8V02 - chains D and A of the 4 polymer chains in the assembly; structure by electron microscopy, 2.90 A resolution.

# Chain D
Protein: Odorant receptor OR10
Organism: Aedes aegypti
Reference sequence: Q177X3 (Q177X3_AEDAE); residue numbers follow UniProt; this construct covers 1-375
Sequence (375 residues; numbered 1 to 375; the number before each row is that of its first residue):
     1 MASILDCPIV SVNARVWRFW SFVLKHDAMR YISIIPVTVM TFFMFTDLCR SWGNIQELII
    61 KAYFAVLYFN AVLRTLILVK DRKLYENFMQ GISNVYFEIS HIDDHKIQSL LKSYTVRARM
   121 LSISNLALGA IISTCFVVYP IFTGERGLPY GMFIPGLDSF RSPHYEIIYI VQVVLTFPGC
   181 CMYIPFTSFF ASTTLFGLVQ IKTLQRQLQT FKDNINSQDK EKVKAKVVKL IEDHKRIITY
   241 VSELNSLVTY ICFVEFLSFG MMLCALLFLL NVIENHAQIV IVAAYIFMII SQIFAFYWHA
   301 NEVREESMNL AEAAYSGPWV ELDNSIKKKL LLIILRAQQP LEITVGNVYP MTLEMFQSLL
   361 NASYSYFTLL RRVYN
Ligand contacts: O-cresol (JZ0): Leu67, Tyr68, Gly129, Ile132, Ser133, Phe136, Thr176, Gly179, Cys180, Tyr183, Ile184, Met288
What the authors report for this chain:
  - binding site for O-cresol: Leu67, Ser133, Tyr183
  - mutagenesis - L67A, S133A, Y183A: decreased signaling in response to O-cresol
  - conformationally variable residues (side-chain flip): Phe136
  - contacts within the chain: Asn125-Gln292 (hydrogen bond)
  - mutagenesis - F136A: increased signaling

# Chain A
Protein: Odorant receptor Orco
Organism: Apocrypta bakeri
Reference sequence: B0FAQ4 (B0FAQ4_APOBA); numbering as in UniProt (aligned over 1-474)
Sequence (474 residues; row label = number of the first residue in the row):
     1 MKFKHQGLVA DLLPNIRVMQ GVGHFMFNYY SEGKKFPHRI YCIVTLLLLL LQYGMMAVNL
    61 MMESDDVDDL TANTITMLFF LHPIVKMIYF PVRSKIFYKT LAIWNNPNSH PLFAESNARF
   121 HALAITKMRR LLFCVAGATI FSVISWTGIT FIEDSVKRIT DPETNETTII PIPRLMIRTF
   181 YPFNAMSGAG HVFALIYQFY YLVISMAVSN SLDVLFCSWL LFACEQLQHL KAIMKPLMEL
   241 SATLDTVVPN SGELFKAGSA DHLRESQGVQ PSGNGDNVLD VDLRGIYSNR QDFTATFRPT
   301 AGTTFNGGVG PNGLTKKQEM LVRSAIKYWV ERHKHVVRLV TAVGDAYGVA LLLHMLTTTI
   361 TLTLLAYQAT KVNGVNVYAA TVIGYLLYTL GQVFLFCIFG NRLIEESSSV MEAAYSCHWY
   421 DGSEEAKTFV QIVCQQCQKA MSISGAKFFT VSLDLFASVL GAVVTYFMVL VQLK
Not modelled in the structure: 1-6, 160-167, 244-312

# Interface between chain D and chain A
Residue-residue contacts (35):
  Lys224(D) - Tyr420(A)  hydrogen bond (side chain-backbone)
  Val228(D) - Tyr420(A)  hydrophobic
  Ile231(D) - Tyr415(A)
  Ile231(D) - Trp419(A)  hydrophobic
  Ile231(D) - Tyr420(A)  hydrophobic
  Glu232(D) - Tyr420(A)  hydrogen bond
  His234(D) - Tyr415(A)  hydrogen bond
  Lys235(D) - Tyr415(A)
  Lys235(D) - Cys417(A)
  Lys235(D) - Tyr420(A)  hydrogen bond
  Ile238(D) - Tyr415(A)  hydrophobic
  Lys328(D) - Gln431(A)
  Lys329(D) - Trp419(A)
  Lys329(D) - Tyr420(A)
  Leu331(D) - Gln431(A)
  Leu332(D) - Trp419(A)  hydrophobic
  Leu332(D) - Cys434(A)  hydrophobic
  Leu335(D) - Met411(A)  hydrophobic
  Leu335(D) - Cys434(A)  hydrophobic
  Leu335(D) - Gln438(A)
  Arg336(D) - Met411(A)
  Arg336(D) - Glu412(A)
  Arg336(D) - Tyr415(A)
  Gln339(D) - Met411(A)
  Gln339(D) - Gln438(A)
  Val348(D) - Leu453(A)  hydrophobic
  Val348(D) - Asp454(A)
  Tyr349(D) - Asp454(A)  hydrogen bond (side chain-backbone)
  Tyr349(D) - Ala457(A)
  Ser365(D) - Met468(A)
  Tyr366(D) - Met468(A)  hydrophobic
  Leu369(D) - Met468(A)  hydrophobic
  Leu369(D) - Val471(A)  hydrophobic
  Leu369(D) - Gln472(A)
  Arg372(D) - Gln472(A)
Interface residues without a listed pair, chain D (22 interface residues in all): Ile333, Thr368
Interface residues without a listed pair, chain A (20 interface residues in all): Ser416, His418, Asp421, Val430, Gln435

# Summary
22 residues of chain D and 20 residues of chain A are in contact, with 5 hydrogen bonds. Among the polar pairs
are Lys224(D)-Tyr420(A), Glu232(D)-Tyr420(A) and His234(D)-Tyr415(A). The paper reports a binding site for
O-cresol at Leu67(D), Ser133(D) and Tyr183(D); L67A, S133A and Y183A of chain D reduce signaling in response
to O-cresol.
Chain D is Odorant receptor OR10 (Aedes aegypti) and chain A is Odorant receptor Orco (Apocrypta bakeri); the
structure, AaegOR10 structure bound to o-cresol, was determined by electron microscopy (same publication as
8V00, 8V3C and 8V3D).
